PDB entry 4B8C | X-ray diffraction, 3.41 A resolution | chains A and B of the 4 polymer chains in the assembly

[Chain A]
Name: Poly(a) ribonuclease POP2
Source organism: Saccharomyces cerevisiae
Notes: EC 3.1.13.4; fragment: nuclease domain, residues 146-433
Reference sequence: P39008 (POP2_YEAST); residue numbers follow UniProt; this construct covers 146-433
Chain sequence (288 residues; row label = number of the first residue in the row):
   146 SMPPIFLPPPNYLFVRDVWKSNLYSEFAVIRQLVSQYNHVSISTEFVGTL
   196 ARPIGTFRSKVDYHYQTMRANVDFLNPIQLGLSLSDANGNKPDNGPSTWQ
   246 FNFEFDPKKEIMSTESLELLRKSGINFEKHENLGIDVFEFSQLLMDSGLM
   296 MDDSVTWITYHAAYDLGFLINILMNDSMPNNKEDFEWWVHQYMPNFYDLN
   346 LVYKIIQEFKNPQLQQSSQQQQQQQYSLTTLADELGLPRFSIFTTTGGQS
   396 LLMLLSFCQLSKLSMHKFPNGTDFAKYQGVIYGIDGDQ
Disordered / not traced: 146-148, 357-369, 429-433

[Chain B]
Name: General negative regulator of transcription subunit 1
Source organism: Saccharomyces cerevisiae S288C
Notes: fragment: mif4g, residues 755-1000
Reference sequence: P25655 (NOT1_YEAST); residue numbers follow UniProt; this construct covers 755-1000
Chain sequence (249 residues; numbered 752 to 1000; the number before each row is that of its first residue):
   752 RSMSRPVQEMIPLKFFAVDEVSCQINQEGAPKDVVEKVLFVLNNVTLANL
   802 NNKVDELKKSLTPNYFSWFSTYLVTQRAKTEPNYHDLYSKVIVAMGSGLL
   852 HQFMVNVTLRQLFVLLSTKDEQAIDKKHLKNLASWLGCITLALNKPIKHK
   902 NIAFREMLIEAYKENRLEIVVPFVTKILQRASESKIFKPPNPWTVGILKL
   952 LIELNEKANWKLSLTFEVEVLLKSFNLTTKSLKPSNFINTPEVIETLSG
Disordered / not traced: 752-758, 992-1000
Sequence notes: expression tag (752-754)

[How chain A and chain B interact]
Residue-residue contacts - 34 pairs, chain A then chain B:
  Tyr-169(A) with Arg-906(B)
  Arg-176(A) with His-900(B), hydrogen bond
  Phe-283(A) with Pro-943(B); Val-946(B), hydrophobic; Gly-947(B); Lys-950(B)
  Glu-284(A) with Arg-906(B), salt bridge
  Ser-286(A) with Pro-943(B)
  Gln-287(A) with Arg-906(B); Pro-943(B), hydrogen bond (side chain-backbone); Trp-944(B); Gly-947(B)
  Met-290(A) with Asn-942(B); Pro-943(B), hydrophobic; Trp-944(B), hydrophobic
  Asp-291(A) with Ile-898(B); Lys-899(B); His-900(B), hydrogen bond (backbone-backbone); Trp-944(B), hydrogen bond
  Met-296(A) with Pro-897(B), hydrophobic; Phe-938(B), hydrophobic
  Asp-297(A) with Lys-899(B), salt bridge
  Leu-318(A) with Pro-943(B)
  Met-319(A) with Pro-941(B)
  Asn-320(A) with Pro-941(B), hydrogen bond (side chain-backbone); Pro-943(B)
  Trp-332(A) with Lys-936(B); Ile-937(B), hydrophobic
  Trp-333(A) with Lys-936(B); Ile-937(B), hydrophobic
  Gln-336(A) with Asn-895(B); Ile-937(B)
  Tyr-337(A) with Ile-937(B); Asn-942(B)
Interface residues without a listed pair, chain A (20 interface residues in all): Met-295, Ile-317, Asp-321
Interface residues without a listed pair, chain B (18 interface residues in all): Ile-948, Phe-988

[Summary]
The interface between chain A and chain B involves 20 residues on one side and 18 on the other; the contacts
include 5 hydrogen bonds and 2 salt bridges. Polar pairs include Glu-284(A)/Arg-906(B), Asp-297(A)/Lys-899(B)
and Arg-176(A)/His-900(B).
Chain A is Poly(a) ribonuclease POP2 (Saccharomyces cerevisiae) and chain B is General negative regulator of
transcription subunit 1 (Saccharomyces cerevisiae S288C); the structure, nuclease module of the yeast Ccr4-Not
complex, was determined by X-ray diffraction, deposited together with 4B89, 4B8A and 4B8B.
